Entry 6NPJ (electron microscopy, 3.80 A resolution); this record covers chains C and B.

== Chain C (and B) ==
Protein: Sodium-potassium-chloride cotransporter 1
From: Danio rerio
Notes: chain B of this document is another copy of the same molecule, construct and numbering; everything in this record applies to it too
UniProtKB: C7EA90 (C7EA90_DANRE); aligned to UniProt positions 683-1119 over residues 683-1136 (the alignment contains insertions or deletions, so no single offset holds)
Chain sequence (437 residues; each row starts with the number of its first residue; note: 17 numbers in that range are skipped by the numbering (no residue carries them; nothing is unmodelled there)):
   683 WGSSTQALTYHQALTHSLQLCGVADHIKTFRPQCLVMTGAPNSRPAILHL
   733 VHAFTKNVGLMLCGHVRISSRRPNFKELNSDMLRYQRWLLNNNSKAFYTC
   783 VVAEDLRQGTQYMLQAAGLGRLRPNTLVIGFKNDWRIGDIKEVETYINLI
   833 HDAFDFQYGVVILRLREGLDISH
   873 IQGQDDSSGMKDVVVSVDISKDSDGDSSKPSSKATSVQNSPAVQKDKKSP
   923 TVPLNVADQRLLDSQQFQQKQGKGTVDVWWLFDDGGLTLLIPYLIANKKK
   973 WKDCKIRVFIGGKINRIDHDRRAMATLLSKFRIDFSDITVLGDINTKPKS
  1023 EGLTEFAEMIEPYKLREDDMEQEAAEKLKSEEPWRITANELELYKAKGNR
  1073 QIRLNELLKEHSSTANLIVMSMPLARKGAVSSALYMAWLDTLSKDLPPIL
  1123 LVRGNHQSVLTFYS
Disordered / not traced: 873-925
Construct notes: conflict Ala1060 (Asp1044 in C7EA90)

== Interface between chain C and chain B ==
Contacting residue pairs (70):
  Ser685(C) - Ile709(B)
  Gln688(C) - Ile709(B)
  Gln688(C) - Thr711(B)  hydrogen bond
  Ala689(C) - Arg713(B)
  Thr691(C) - Gln701(B)
  Tyr692(C) - Leu702(B)  hydrophobic
  Tyr692(C) - Arg713(B)
  Tyr692(C) - Gln715(B)  hydrogen bond
  Tyr692(C) - Leu804(B)  hydrophobic
  His693(C) - Asn739(B)
  Gln694(C) - His698(B)  hydrogen bond
  Ala695(C) - His698(B)
  Leu696(C) - Gly741(B)
  Leu696(C) - Leu742(B)  hydrophobic
  Leu696(C) - Phe779(B)  hydrophobic
  His698(C) - Gln694(B)  hydrogen bond
  His698(C) - Ala695(B)
  His698(C) - His698(B)
  Ser699(C) - Phe779(B)
  Leu700(C) - Phe779(B)  hydrophobic
  Gln701(C) - Thr691(B)
  Leu702(C) - Tyr692(B)  hydrophobic
  Cys703(C) - Gln768(B)  hydrogen bond
  Cys703(C) - Leu772(B)
  Gly704(C) - Leu772(B)
  Val705(C) - Arg769(B)  hydrogen bond (backbone-side chain)
  Ile709(C) - Ser685(B)
  Ile709(C) - Gln688(B)
  Thr711(C) - Gln688(B)  hydrogen bond
  Arg713(C) - Ala689(B)
  Arg713(C) - Tyr692(B)
  Gln715(C) - Tyr692(B)  hydrogen bond
  Asn739(C) - His693(B)
  Gly741(C) - Tyr692(B)
  Gly741(C) - Leu696(B)
  Leu742(C) - Tyr692(B)
  Phe757(C) - Asp837(B)
  Phe757(C) - Phe838(B)  hydrophobic
  Lys758(C) - Gln839(B)
  Asn761(C) - Arg805(B)
  Gln768(C) - Cys703(B)  hydrogen bond
  Arg769(C) - Val705(B)  hydrogen bond (side chain-backbone)
  Leu772(C) - Cys703(B)
  Leu772(C) - Gly704(B)
  Phe779(C) - Leu696(B)  hydrophobic
  Phe779(C) - Ser699(B)
  Phe779(C) - Leu700(B)  hydrophobic
  Phe779(C) - Leu801(B)  hydrophobic
  Val783(C) - Gln797(B)
  Val784(C) - Gln797(B)  hydrogen bond (backbone-side chain)
  Tyr794(C) - Tyr794(B)  hydrophobic
  Tyr794(C) - Gln797(B)
  Tyr794(C) - Ala798(B)
  Gln797(C) - Cys782(B)
  Gln797(C) - Val783(B)
  Gln797(C) - Val784(B)  hydrogen bond (side chain-backbone)
  Gln797(C) - Tyr794(B)
  Ala798(C) - Tyr794(B)
  Ala798(C) - Ala798(B)
  Ala798(C) - Ala799(B)
  Ala799(C) - Ala798(B)
  Gly800(C) - Thr781(B)
  Leu801(C) - Phe779(B)  hydrophobic
  Leu801(C) - Leu804(B)
  Leu804(C) - Tyr692(B)  hydrophobic
  Leu804(C) - Leu801(B)
  Arg805(C) - Asn761(B)
  Asp837(C) - Phe757(B)
  Phe838(C) - Phe757(B)  hydrophobic
  Gln839(C) - Lys758(B)
Interface residues without a listed pair, chain C (56 interface residues in all): Trp683, Ala706, Asp707, Val740, Met764, Leu765, Lys777, Ala778, Thr781, Cys782, Met795, Arg803
Interface residues without a listed pair, chain B (56 interface residues in all): Trp683, Ala706, Asp707, Val740, Met764, Leu765, Lys777, Ala778, Met795, Gly800, Arg803

== Summary ==
The chain C/chain B interface involves 56 residues from each chain, with 12 hydrogen bonds. Polar pairs
include Gln688(C)-Thr711(B), Tyr692(C)-Gln715(B) and Gln694(C)-His698(B).
Both chains are Sodium-potassium-chloride cotransporter 1 (Danio rerio). Entry 6NPJ (Structure of the NKCC1
CTD) was determined by electron microscopy together with 6NPH, 6NPK and 6NPL from the same study.
